PDB entry 8SLN | X-ray diffraction, 2.20 A resolution | chains A and D

== Chain A ==
Protein: Zn dependent hydrolase fused to HTH domain, IrrE ortholog
Source organism: Deinococcus geothermalis DSM 11300
Reference sequence: Q1J1D6 (Q1J1D6_DEIGD); numbering as in UniProt (aligned over 1-289)
Chain sequence (291 residues; each row starts with the number of its first residue; numbers below 1 keep their minus sign (Gly-1 is residue -1)):
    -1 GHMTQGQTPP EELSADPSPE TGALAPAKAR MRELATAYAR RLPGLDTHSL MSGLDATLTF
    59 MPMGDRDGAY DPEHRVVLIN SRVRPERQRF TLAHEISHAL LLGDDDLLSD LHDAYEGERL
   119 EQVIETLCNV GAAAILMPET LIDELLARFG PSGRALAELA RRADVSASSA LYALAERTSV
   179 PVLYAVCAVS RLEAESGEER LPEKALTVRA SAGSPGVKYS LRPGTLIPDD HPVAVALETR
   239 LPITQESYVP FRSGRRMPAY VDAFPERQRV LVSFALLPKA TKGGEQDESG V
Unresolved in the structure: -1 to 21, 189-202, 276-289
Construct notes: expression tag (-1 to 0)
Bound ions: Mn2+: His72, His92, His96, Glu123
From the paper describing this entry:
  - Mn2+ coordination: His72, His92, His96
  - binding site for the 29-nt DNA strand (chain D): Leu22, Lys26, Arg85, Phe88, Arg207, Arg220, Ser251, Arg267
  - mutagenesis - R85A/R207A/R267A: abolished binding to the 29-nt DNA strand (chain D)
  - mutagenesis - R85A/R207A/R267A: abolished catalytic activity on ssDNA
  - mutagenesis - L22A/K26A/R117A: decreased binding to the 29-nt DNA strand (chain D)
  - mutagenesis - L22A/K26A/R117A: unchanged catalytic activity on ssDNA
  - self-association interface (contacts with another copy of this molecule): Asp69 to Arg73
  - mutagenesis - R85A/R207A/R267A: abolished binding to ssDNA
  - mutagenesis - R85A/R207A, R207A/R267A: decreased binding to ssDNA

== Chain D ==
Molecule: 29-nt DNA strand
Sequence (29 nucleotides; each row starts with the number of its first residue):
     1 TCATGAGCAG TTTTTTTTTT TTTTTTTTT
Unresolved in the structure: 1-6, 13-21, 27-29

== Interface between chain A and chain D ==
Residue-residue contacts - 44 pairs, chain A then chain D:
  Leu22(A) - DC8(D)  phosphate contact
  Lys26(A) - DC8(D)  salt bridge to the phosphate
  Arg82(A) - DT12(D)  base contact
  Arg85(A) - DT11(D)  salt bridge to the phosphate
  Phe88(A) - DG10(D)  base contact
  Thr124(A) - DC8(D)  phosphate contact
  Thr124(A) - DA9(D)  hydrogen bond to the phosphate
  Asn127(A) - DA9(D)  hydrogen bond to the phosphate
  Asn127(A) - DG10(D)  base contact
  Val128(A) - DG10(D)  base contact
  Ala131(A) - DG10(D)  base contact
  Met135(A) - DG10(D)  base contact
  Ser164(A) - DG10(D)  hydrogen bond to the phosphate
  Ser164(A) - DT11(D)  hydrogen bond to the phosphate
  Ser164(A) - DT12(D)  phosphate contact
  Ala165(A) - DT12(D)  hydrogen bond to the phosphate
  Ser166(A) - DT11(D)  hydrogen bond to the base
  Ser166(A) - DT12(D)  hydrogen bond to the phosphate
  Ser167(A) - DG10(D)  hydrogen bond to the base
  Tyr170(A) - DA9(D)  stacking on the base
  Tyr170(A) - DG10(D)  sugar contact
  Ala171(A) - DG10(D)  base contact
  Ala186(A) - DT12(D)  base contact
  Ala210(A) - DA9(D)  base contact
  Lys216(A) - DT23(D)  salt bridge to the phosphate
  Lys216(A) - DT24(D)  base contact
  Tyr217(A) - DT22(D)  hydrogen bond to the phosphate
  Tyr217(A) - DT23(D)  phosphate contact
  Tyr217(A) - DT24(D)  sugar contact
  Ser218(A) - DT24(D)  hydrogen bond to the sugar
  Arg220(A) - DT25(D)  salt bridge to the phosphate
  Phe249(A) - DT24(D)  sugar contact
  Arg250(A) - DT25(D)  salt bridge to the phosphate
  Ser251(A) - DT23(D)  phosphate contact
  Ser251(A) - DT24(D)  hydrogen bond to the phosphate
  Ser251(A) - DT25(D)  base contact
  Arg253(A) - DT22(D)  hydrogen bond to the base
  Arg253(A) - DT23(D)  hydrogen bond to the sugar
  Arg254(A) - DT23(D)  base contact
  Met255(A) - DT23(D)  base contact
  Pro256(A) - DT23(D)  base contact
  Arg265(A) - DT12(D)  hydrogen bond to the base
  Gln266(A) - DT12(D)  base contact
  Arg267(A) - DT12(D)  salt bridge to the phosphate
Interface residues without a listed pair, chain A (36 interface residues in all): Glu84, Val184, Arg207, Ala208
Interface residues without a listed pair, chain D (11 interface residues in all): DG7, DT26

== In short ==
Chain A and chain D form an interface of 36 and 11 residues respectively; the contacts include 14 hydrogen
bonds, 6 salt bridges and 1 aromatic stacking contact. Polar contacts include Ser166(A)-DT11(D),
Ser167(A)-DG10(D) and Arg253(A)-DT22(D). The paper reports a binding site for the 29-nt DNA strand (chain D)
at Leu22(A), Lys26(A) and Arg85(A) among others; R85A/R207A and R207A/R267A of chain A reduce binding to
ssDNA; 4 substitutions were tested in all.
Here chain A is Zn dependent hydrolase fused to HTH domain, IrrE ortholog (Deinococcus geothermalis DSM 11300)
and chain D is a 29-nt DNA strand. Entry 8SLN (Crystal structure of Deinococcus geothermalis PprI complexed
with ssDNA) was determined by X-ray diffraction, deposited together with 8SLM.
